PDB entry 5GIR | X-ray diffraction, 1.93 A resolution | chains H and C of the 3 polymer chains in the assembly

== Chain H ==
Name: Heavy chain of Fab fragment
Organism: Mus musculus
Notes: antibody fragment or engineered binder
Sequence (240 residues; row label = number of the first residue in the row; note: 4 numbers in that range are skipped by the numbering (no residue carries them; nothing is unmodelled there); a row labelled like 82A-82C holds insertion residues (82A, then the next letters in order); numbers below 1 keep their minus sign (Met-18 is residue -18)):
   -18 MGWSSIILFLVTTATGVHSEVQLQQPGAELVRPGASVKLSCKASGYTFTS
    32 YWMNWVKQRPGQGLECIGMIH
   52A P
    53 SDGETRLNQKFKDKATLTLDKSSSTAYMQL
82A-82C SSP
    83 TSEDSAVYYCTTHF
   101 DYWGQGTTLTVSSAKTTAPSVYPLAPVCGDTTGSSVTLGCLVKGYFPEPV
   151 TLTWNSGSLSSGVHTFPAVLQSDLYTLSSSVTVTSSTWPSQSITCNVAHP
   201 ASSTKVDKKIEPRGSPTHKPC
Unresolved in the structure: -18 to 0, 129-132, 214-221
Modified residues: Glu1 (pyroglutamic acid; PCA)
Disulfides: Cys22-Cys92, Cys140-Cys195

== Chain C ==
Name: Lys-pro-ile-ile-ile-gly-ser-his-ala-tyr-gly-asp
Sequence (12 residues; row label = number of the first residue in the row):
   126 KPIIIGSHAYGD

== Interface between chain H and chain C ==
Pairs across the interface (23; chain H residue first):
  Val2(H) - His133(C)
  Tyr27(H) - His133(C)
  Tyr32(H) - His133(C)
  Trp33(H) - Lys126(C)  hydrogen bond (side chain-backbone)
  Trp33(H) - Ile128(C)
  Asn35(H) - Ile128(C)
  Met50(H) - Ile128(C)  hydrophobic
  Thr94(H) - Ile128(C)
  Thr94(H) - His133(C)  hydrogen bond
  His95(H) - Ile128(C)
  His95(H) - Ile129(C)  hydrogen bond (side chain-backbone)
  His95(H) - Ile130(C)
  His95(H) - Gly131(C)  hydrogen bond (backbone-backbone)
  His95(H) - Ser132(C)  hydrogen bond
  His95(H) - His133(C)
  Phe96(H) - Ile130(C)  hydrophobic
  Asp101(H) - Gly131(C)
  Asp101(H) - Ser132(C)
  Asp101(H) - His133(C)  hydrogen bond (side chain-backbone)
  Asp101(H) - Ala134(C)  hydrogen bond (side chain-backbone)
  Asp101(H) - Tyr135(C)
  Tyr102(H) - His133(C)
  Tyr102(H) - Ala134(C)
Also at the interface, not in a pair above, chain C (10 interface residues in all): Pro127

== In short ==
11 residues of chain H and 10 residues of chain C are in contact, with 7 hydrogen bonds. Polar pairs include
Trp33(H)-Lys126(C), Thr94(H)-His133(C) and His95(H)-Ile129(C).
Chain H is Heavy chain of Fab fragment (Mus musculus) and chain C is
Lys-pro-ile-ile-ile-gly-ser-his-ala-tyr-gly-asp; the structure, Crystal structure of a Fab fragment with its
ligand peptide, was determined by X-ray diffraction, deposited together with 5GIS.
